PDB entry 7OLH | X-ray diffraction, 3.65 A resolution | chains B and I of the 4 polymer chains in the assembly

# Chain B
Molecule: Phosphoglucosamine mutase
From: Bacillus subtilis (strain 168)
Notes: EC 5.4.2.10
UniProt: O34824 (GLMM_BACSU); residue numbers follow UniProt; this construct covers 1-448
Sequence (464 residues; row label = number of the first residue in the row):
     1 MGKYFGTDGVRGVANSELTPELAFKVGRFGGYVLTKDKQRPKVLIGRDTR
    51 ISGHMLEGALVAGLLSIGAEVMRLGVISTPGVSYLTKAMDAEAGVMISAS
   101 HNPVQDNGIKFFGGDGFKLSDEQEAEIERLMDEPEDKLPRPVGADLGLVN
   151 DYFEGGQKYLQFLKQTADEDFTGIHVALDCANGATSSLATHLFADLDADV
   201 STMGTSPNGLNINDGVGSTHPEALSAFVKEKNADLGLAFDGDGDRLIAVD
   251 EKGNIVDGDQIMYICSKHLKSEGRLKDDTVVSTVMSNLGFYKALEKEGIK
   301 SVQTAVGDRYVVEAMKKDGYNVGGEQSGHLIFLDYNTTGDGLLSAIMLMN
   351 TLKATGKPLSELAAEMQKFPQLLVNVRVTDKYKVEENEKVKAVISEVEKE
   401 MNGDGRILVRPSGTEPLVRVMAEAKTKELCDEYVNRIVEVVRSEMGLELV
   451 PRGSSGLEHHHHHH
Disordered / not traced: 1-2, 369-464
Construct notes: expression tag (449-464)
Swiss-Prot annotation at these positions:
  - active site: Ser100 (Phosphoserine intermediate)
  - binding site (Mg(2+)): Ser100, Asp240, Asp242, Asp244
  - modified residue: Ser100 (Phosphoserine)
What the authors report for this chain:
  - mutagenesis - D151A/E154A, D195A: unchanged binding to Cyclic di-AMP synthase CdaA (chain I)
  - catalytic residues: Ser100 (citing earlier work)

# Chain I
Molecule: Cyclic di-AMP synthase CdaA
From: Bacillus subtilis (strain 168)
Notes: EC 2.7.7.85
UniProt: Q45589 (CDAA_BACSU); residues 107-273 here = UniProt positions 107-273
Sequence (167 residues; numbered 107 to 273; the number before each row is that of its first residue):
   107 EAQQKTIEAITKAINYMAKRRIGALLTIERDTGMGDYIETGIPLNAKVSS
   157 ELLINIFIPNTPLHDGAVIMKNNEIAAAACYLPLSESPFISKELGTRHRA
   207 AVGISEVTDSLTIIVSEETGGVSVAKNGDLHRELTEEALKEMLEAEFKKN
   257 TRDTSSNRWYWRGKKNG
Disordered / not traced: 253-273
What the authors report for this chain:
  - mutagenesis - R126A: decreased catalytic activity
  - catalytic residues: Asp171 to Ala173, Arg203 to Arg205 (citing earlier work)

# Interface between chain B and chain I
Pairs across the interface - 6 pairs, chain B then chain I:
  Glu154(B) - Asp171(I)
  Glu154(B) - Tyr187(I)
  Gln157(B) - Thr146(I)
  Gln157(B) - Tyr187(I)
  Lys164(B) - Glu145(I)  salt bridge
  Asp195(B) - Glu145(I)
Other interface residues (no listed pair), chain I (5 interface residues in all): Asp142
The authors on this interface:
  - hot spots on chain I (mutagenesis) - R126A: abolished binding to Phosphoglucosamine mutase (chain B)

# Overview
The interface between chain B and chain I involves 4 residues on one side and 5 on the other; the contacts
include 1 salt bridge. Its one salt-bridged contact is Lys164(B)-Glu145(I). The paper reports catalytic
residues Ser100(B) and Asp171(I) among others; R126A of chain I reduces catalytic activity; 3 substitutions
were tested in all.
Chain B is Phosphoglucosamine mutase and chain I is Cyclic di-AMP synthase CdaA, both from Bacillus subtilis
(strain 168); the structure, Bacillus subtilis Complex structure 1 of diadenylate cyclase CdaA cytoplasmic
domain (CdaACD) and the phosphoglucomutase GlmM ..., was determined by X-ray diffraction (same publication as
7OJS and 7OML).
